Entry 8ACY (X-ray diffraction, 3.50 A resolution); this record covers chains A and F of the 6 polymer chains in the assembly.

# Chain A
Molecule: Na(+)-translocating NADH-quinone reductase subunit A
From: Vibrio cholerae
Notes: EC 7.2.1.1; engineered mutation(s): N-terminal His-tag
Reference sequence: A0A655PZA5 (A0A655PZA5_VIBCL); residues 1-446 here correspond to UniProt positions 17-462 (UniProt number = residue number + 16)
Chain sequence (468 residues; numbered -21 to 446; the number before each row is that of its first residue; numbers below 1 keep their minus sign (Met-21 is residue -21)):
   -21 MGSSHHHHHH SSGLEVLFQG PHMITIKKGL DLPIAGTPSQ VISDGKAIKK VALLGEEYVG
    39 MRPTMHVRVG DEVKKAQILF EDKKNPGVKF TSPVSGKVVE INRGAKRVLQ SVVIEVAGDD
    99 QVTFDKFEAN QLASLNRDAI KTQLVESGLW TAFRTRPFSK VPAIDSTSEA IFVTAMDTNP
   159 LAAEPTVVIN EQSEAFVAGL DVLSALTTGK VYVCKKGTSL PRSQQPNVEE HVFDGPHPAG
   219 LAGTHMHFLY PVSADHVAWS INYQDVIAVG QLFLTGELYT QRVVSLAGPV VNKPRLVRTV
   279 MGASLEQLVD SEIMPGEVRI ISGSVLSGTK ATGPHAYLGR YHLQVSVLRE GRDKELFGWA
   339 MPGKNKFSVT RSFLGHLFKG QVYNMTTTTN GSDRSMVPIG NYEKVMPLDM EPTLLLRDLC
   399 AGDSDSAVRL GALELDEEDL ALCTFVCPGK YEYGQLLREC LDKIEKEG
Disordered / not traced: -21 to 0, 330-372
Differences from the reference sequence: initiating methionine (-21); expression tag (-20 to 0)

# Chain F
Molecule: Na(+)-translocating NADH-quinone reductase subunit F
From: Vibrio cholerae
Notes: EC 7.2.1.1
Reference sequence: A0A085ST13 (A0A085ST13_VIBCL); residues 1-408 here = UniProt positions 1-408
Chain sequence (408 residues; numbered 1 to 408; the number before each row is that of its first residue):
     1 MSTIIFGVVM FTLIILALVL VILFAKSKLV PTGDITISIN GDPEKAIVTQ PGGKLLTALA
    61 GAGVFVSSAC GGGGSCGQCR VKIKSGGGDI LPTELDHISK GEAREGERLA CQVAVKADMD
   121 LELPEEIFGV KKWECTVISN DNKATFIKEL KLAIPDGESV PFRAGGYIQI EAPAHHVKYA
   181 DFDVPEKYRG DWDKFNLFRY ESKVDEPIIR AYSMANYPEE FGIIMLNVRI ATPPPNNPNV
   241 PPGQMSSYIW SLKAGDKCTI SGPFGEFFAK DTDAEMVFIG GGAGMAPMRS HIFDQLKRLK
   301 SKRKMSYWYG ARSKREMFYV EDFDGLAAEN DNFVWHCALS DPQPEDNWTG YTGFIHNVLY
   361 ENYLKDHEAP EDCEYYMCGP PMMNAAVINM LKNLGVEEEN ILLDDFGG
Disordered / not traced: 408
Metal / ion sites: 2Fe-2S cluster Fe: Cys70, Cys76, Cys79, Cys111
Ligand contacts:
  - FAD (flavin-adenine dinucleotide): Gln78, Tyr167, Arg210, Ala211, Tyr212, Ser213, Asn227, Val228, Arg229, Ala231, Thr232, Pro233, Pro234, Val240, Pro241, Pro242, Gly243, Gln244, Met245, Ser246, Ala283, Asp404, Phe406
  - 2Fe-2S cluster (FES): Leu56, Ser68, Ala69, Cys70, Gly71, Gly74, Ser75, Cys76, Gly77, Cys79, Leu109, Cys111
Reported in the primary citation:
  - mutagenesis - C70A: abolished binding to 2Fe-2S cluster

# How chain A and chain F interact
Contacting residue pairs - 16 pairs, chain A then chain F:
  Arg40(A) with Glu397(F), salt bridge
  Thr42(A) with Asp372(F)
  Lys61(A) with Glu371(F); Asp372(F), salt bridge
  Lys84(A) with Lys392(F); Asn393(F); Gly395(F), hydrogen bond (backbone-backbone)
  Arg85(A) with Glu368(F); Pro370(F); Glu371(F), salt bridge; Leu394(F), hydrogen bond (side chain-backbone)
  Asp403(A) with Lys100(F), salt bridge
  Glu445(A) with Ser99(F); Gly101(F), hydrogen bond (backbone-backbone)
  Gly446(A) with Gly101(F); Arg104(F), hydrogen bond (backbone-side chain)
Also at the interface, not in a pair above, chain A (9 interface residues in all): Pro41
Also at the interface, not in a pair above, chain F (14 interface residues in all): Asn400

# Summary
9 residues of chain A and 14 residues of chain F are in contact, with 4 hydrogen bonds and 4 salt bridges.
Among the polar pairs are Arg40(A)-Glu397(F), Lys61(A)-Asp372(F) and Arg85(A)-Glu371(F). Bound to chain F:
flavin-adenine dinucleotide and 2Fe-2S cluster. The paper reports that C70A of chain F abolishes binding to
2Fe-2S cluster.
Chain A is Na(+)-translocating NADH-quinone reductase subunit A and chain F is Na(+)-translocating
NADH-quinone reductase subunit F, both from Vibrio cholerae; the structure, X-ray structure of Na+-NQR from
Vibrio cholerae at 3.5 A resolution, was determined by X-ray diffraction (same publication as 8A1T, 8A1U,
8A1V, 8A1W, 8A1X, 8A1Y and 8ACW).
